8YA2 - chains A and B of the 6 polymer chains in the assembly; structure by electron microscopy, 3.84 A resolution.

# Chain A
Molecule: Protein translocase subunit SecA
From: Bacillus subtilis subsp. subtilis str. 168
Notes: EC 7.4.2.8
UniProtKB: P28366 (SECA_BACSU); numbering as in UniProt (aligned over 1-778)
Chain sequence (778 residues; row label = number of the first residue in the row):
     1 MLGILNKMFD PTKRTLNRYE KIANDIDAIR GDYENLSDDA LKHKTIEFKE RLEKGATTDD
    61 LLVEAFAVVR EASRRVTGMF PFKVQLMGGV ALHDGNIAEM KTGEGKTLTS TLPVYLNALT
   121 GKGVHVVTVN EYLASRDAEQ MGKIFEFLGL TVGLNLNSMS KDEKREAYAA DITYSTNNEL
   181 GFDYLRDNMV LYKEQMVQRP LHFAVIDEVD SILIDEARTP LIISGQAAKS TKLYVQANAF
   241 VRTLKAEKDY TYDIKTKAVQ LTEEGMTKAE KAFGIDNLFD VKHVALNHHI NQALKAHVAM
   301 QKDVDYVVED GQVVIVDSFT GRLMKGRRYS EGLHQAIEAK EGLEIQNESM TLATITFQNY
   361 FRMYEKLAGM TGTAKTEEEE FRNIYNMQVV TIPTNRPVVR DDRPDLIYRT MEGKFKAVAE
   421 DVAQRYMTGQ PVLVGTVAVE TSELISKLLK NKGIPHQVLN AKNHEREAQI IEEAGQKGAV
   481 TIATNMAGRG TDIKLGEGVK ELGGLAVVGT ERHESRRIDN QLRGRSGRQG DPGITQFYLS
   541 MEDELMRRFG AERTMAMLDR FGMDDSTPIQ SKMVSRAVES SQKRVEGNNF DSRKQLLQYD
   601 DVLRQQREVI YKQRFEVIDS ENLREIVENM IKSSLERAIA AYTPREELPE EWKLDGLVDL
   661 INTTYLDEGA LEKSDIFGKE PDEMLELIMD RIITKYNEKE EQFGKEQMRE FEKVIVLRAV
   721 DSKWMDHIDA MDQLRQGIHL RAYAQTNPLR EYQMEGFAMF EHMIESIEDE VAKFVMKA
Not modelled in the structure: 1-13
Residues lining bound ligands: ADP / beryllium trifluoride: Met-79, Phe-80, Pro-81, Phe-82, Gln-85, Thr-102, Gly-103, Glu-104, Gly-105, Lys-106, Thr-107, Leu-108, Arg-136, Glu-208, Gly-490, Asp-492, Lys-494, Arg-525, Arg-528, Gln-529
Swiss-Prot annotation at these positions:
  - binding site (ATP): Met-79, Phe-80, Gln-85, Gly-103 to Thr-107, Asp-492
  - mutagenesis: Lys-101 (K101N: Can restore growth of E.coli secA mutants), Lys-106 (K106N: Loss of activity. Cannot complement E.coli secA mutants), Gly-587 (G587C: Forms position 587-750 dimers upon oxidation in vitro; when associated with C-750. Does not form position 587-587 dimers (homodimers)), Asn-588 (N588C: Forms position 588-588 dimers upon oxidation in vitro (homodimers)), Arg-750 (R750C: Forms position 587-750 dimers upon oxidation in vitro; when associated with C-587. Also forms position 750-750 dimers (homodimers))

# Chain B
Molecule: Cell division protein FtsQ, Lactose permease
From: Escherichia coli K-12
UniProtKB: chimeric construct of P06136, P02920: residues 1-25 from P06136 (FTSQ_ECOLI) positions 23-47 (UniProt number = residue number + 22); residues 35-54 from P02920 positions 315-334 (UniProt number = residue number + 280)
Chain sequence (83 residues; numbered 1 to 83; the number before each row is that of its first residue):
     1 MAKKTILFLL TVLTTVLVSG WVVLGAQYED GSSGVVILKT LHMFCVPFLL VGAFSNADTS
    61 ISGDGDSPHS YHSGDGDKLP EGV
Not modelled in the structure: 1, 25-35, 59-62, 69-83
Sequence notes: engineered mutation Met-1 (Thr23 in P06136), Ala-2 (Arg24 in P06136), Lys-3 (Leu25 in P06136), Lys-4 (Ala26 in P06136), Thr-5 (Gly27 in P06136), Cys-45 (Glu325 in P02920), Ala-53 (Cys333 in P02920); linker (26-34, 55-83)
Swiss-Prot annotation at these positions:
  - site: His-42 (Proton translocation)

# How chain A and chain B interact
Pairs across the interface (23):
  Phe-182(A) with Ser-67(B); Pro-68(B)
  Ile-222(A) with Asp-66(B); Ser-67(B); Pro-68(B)
  Ser-224(A) with Pro-68(B)
  Lys-295(A) with Asp-64(B), salt bridge
  Met-300(A) with Asp-64(B)
  Ile-315(A) with Asp-66(B)
  Gly-326(A) with Pro-68(B)
  Arg-327(A) with Asp-66(B), salt bridge; Ser-67(B)
  Arg-328(A) with Asp-66(B); Ser-67(B), hydrogen bond (backbone-side chain)
  Tyr-329(A) with Asp-64(B); Gly-65(B); Ser-67(B), hydrogen bond (backbone-side chain)
  Ser-330(A) with Gly-65(B), hydrogen bond (side chain-backbone)
  Gln-595(A) with Asp-58(B)
  His-739(A) with Asp-58(B)
  Gln-745(A) with Gly-52(B); Ala-53(B)
  Thr-746(A) with Asn-56(B)
Other interface residues (no listed pair), chain A (20 interface residues in all): Ile-223, Leu-333, Asp-591, Ala-742, Asn-747

# In short
20 residues of chain A face 9 of chain B across their interface; the contacts include 3 hydrogen bonds and 2
salt bridges. Polar pairs include Lys-295(A)/Asp-64(B), Arg-327(A)/Asp-66(B) and Arg-328(A)/Ser-67(B). Chain A
binds ADP / beryllium trifluoride.
Chain A is Protein translocase subunit SecA (Bacillus subtilis subsp. subtilis str. 168) and chain B is Cell
division protein FtsQ, Lactose permease (Escherichia coli K-12); the structure, Structure of the SecA-SecY
complex with the substrate FtsQ-LacY(+20C), was determined by electron microscopy (same publication as 8Y9Y,
8Y9Z, 8YA0, 8YA3 and 8YAS).
